PDB entry 4WYZ | X-ray diffraction, 1.45 A resolution | chain A

Chain A:
Name: Ribonuclease pancreatic
Source organism: Bos taurus
Notes: EC 3.1.27.5
Reference sequence: P61823 (RNAS1_BOVIN); residues 1-124 here correspond to UniProt positions 27-150 (UniProt number = residue number + 26)
Amino-acid sequence (125 residues; row label = number of the first residue in the row; numbering starts at 0):
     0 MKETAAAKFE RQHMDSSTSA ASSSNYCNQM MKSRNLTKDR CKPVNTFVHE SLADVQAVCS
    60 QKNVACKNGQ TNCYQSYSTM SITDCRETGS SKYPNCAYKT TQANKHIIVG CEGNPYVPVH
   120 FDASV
Disulfides: Cys-26/Cys-84, Cys-40/Cys-95, Cys-58/Cys-110, Cys-65/Cys-72
Differences from the reference sequence: initiating methionine (0); engineered mutation Gly-109 (Ala135 in P61823)
Small-molecule neighbours: 3'-uridinemonophosphate (U3P): Gln-11, His-12, Lys-41, Val-43, Asn-44, Thr-45, Asp-83, His-119, Phe-120, Asp-121, Ala-122, Ser-123
Swiss-Prot annotation at these positions:
  - active site: His-12 (Proton acceptor), His-119 (Proton donor)
  - binding site (substrate): Lys-7, Arg-10, Lys-41 to Thr-45, Lys-66, Arg-85
  - glycosylation: Lys-1 (N-linked (Glc) (glycation) lysine), Lys-7 (N-linked (Glc) (glycation) lysine), Asn-34 (N-linked (GlcNAc...) asparagine), Lys-37 (N-linked (Glc) (glycation) lysine), Lys-41 (N-linked (Glc) (glycation) lysine)
Reported in the primary citation:
  - binding site for 3'-uridinemonophosphate: Gln-11, His-12, His-119, Phe-120
  - mutagenesis - A109G: unchanged binding to 3'-uridinemonophosphate
  - mutagenesis - A109G: unchanged stability
  - catalytic residues: His-12, Lys-41, His-119 (citing earlier work)

In short:
Chain A binds 3'-uridinemonophosphate. From UniProt: active-site residues His-12 and His-119 and 9
substrate-binding residues. The paper reports catalytic residues His-12, Lys-41 and His-119; A109G leaves
binding to 3'-uridinemonophosphate unchanged.
Chain A is Ribonuclease pancreatic (Bos taurus); the structure, The crystal structure of the A109G mutant of
RNase A in complex with 3'UMP, was determined by X-ray diffraction together with 4WYN and 4WYP from the same
study.
